PDB entry 5FQ8 | X-ray diffraction, 2.75 A resolution | chains D and Q of the 9 polymer chains in the assembly

[Chain D]
Molecule: Outer membrane protein OMP121
Organism: Bacteroides thetaiotaomicron
Reference sequence: Q8A5H5 (Q8A5H5_BACTN); numbering as in UniProt (aligned over 1-984)
Sequence (984 residues; each row starts with the number of its first residue):
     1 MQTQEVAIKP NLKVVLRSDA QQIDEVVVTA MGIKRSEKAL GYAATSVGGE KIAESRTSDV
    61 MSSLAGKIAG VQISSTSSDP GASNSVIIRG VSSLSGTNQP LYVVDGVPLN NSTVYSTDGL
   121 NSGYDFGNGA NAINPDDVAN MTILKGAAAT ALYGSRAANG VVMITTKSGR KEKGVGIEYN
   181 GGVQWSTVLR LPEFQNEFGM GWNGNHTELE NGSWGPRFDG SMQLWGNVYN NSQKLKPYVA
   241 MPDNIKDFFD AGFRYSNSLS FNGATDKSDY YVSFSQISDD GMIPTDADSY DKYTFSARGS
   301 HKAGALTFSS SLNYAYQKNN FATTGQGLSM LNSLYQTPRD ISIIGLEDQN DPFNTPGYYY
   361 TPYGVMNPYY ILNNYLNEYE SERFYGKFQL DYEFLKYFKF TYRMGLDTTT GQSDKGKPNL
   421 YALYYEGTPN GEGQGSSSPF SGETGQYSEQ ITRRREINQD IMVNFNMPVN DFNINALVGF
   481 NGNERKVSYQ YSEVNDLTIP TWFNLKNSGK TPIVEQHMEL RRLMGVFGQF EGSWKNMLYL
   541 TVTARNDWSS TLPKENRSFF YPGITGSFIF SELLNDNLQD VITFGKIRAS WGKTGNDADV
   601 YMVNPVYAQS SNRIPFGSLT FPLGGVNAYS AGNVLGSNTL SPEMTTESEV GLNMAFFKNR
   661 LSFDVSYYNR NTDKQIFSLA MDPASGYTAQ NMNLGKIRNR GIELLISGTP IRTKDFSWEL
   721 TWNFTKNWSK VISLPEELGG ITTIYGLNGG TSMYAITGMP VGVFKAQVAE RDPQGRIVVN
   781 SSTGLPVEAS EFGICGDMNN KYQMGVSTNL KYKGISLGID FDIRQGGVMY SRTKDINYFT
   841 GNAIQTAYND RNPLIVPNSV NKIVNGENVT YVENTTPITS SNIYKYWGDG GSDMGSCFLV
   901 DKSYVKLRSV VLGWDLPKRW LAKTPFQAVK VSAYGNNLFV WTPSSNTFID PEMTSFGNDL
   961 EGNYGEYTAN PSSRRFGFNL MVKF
Not modelled in the structure: 1-36, 575-579, 864-865
Metal / ion sites: Ca2+ site 1: Asp280, Gly281, Ile283, Thr285, Asp288; Mg2+: Ala631, Asn633 (shared with 1 residue of chain C); Ca2+ site 2 near Asp850 (its only coordinating residue here)
Small-molecule neighbours: 3-decanoyloxypropyl decanoate (KR0): Tyr402, Ile457, Gln459, Ile461, Phe480, Gly482, Asn483, Glu484
What the authors report for this chain:
  - binding site for Uncharacterised protein, bound peptide: Leu120

[Chain Q]
Molecule: Uncharacterised protein, bound peptide
Organism: Bacteroides thetaiotaomicron
Sequence (9 residues; numbered 1 to 9; the number before each row is that of its first residue):
     1 GGGGGGGGG

[Chain D / chain Q interface]
Pairs across the interface (19; chain D residue first):
  Leu120(D) with Gly2(Q); Gly3(Q)
  Trp202(D) with Gly9(Q)
  Glu210(D) with Gly9(Q)
  Asn211(D) with Gly8(Q), hydrogen bond (side chain-backbone); Gly9(Q)
  Gln326(D) with Gly3(Q), hydrogen bond (side chain-backbone); Gly4(Q); Gly5(Q), hydrogen bond (side chain-backbone)
  Tyr363(D) with Gly8(Q)
  Phe616(D) with Gly3(Q); Gly4(Q)
  Gly746(D) with Gly1(Q); Gly2(Q), hydrogen bond (backbone-backbone)
  Leu747(D) with Gly2(Q)
  Asn748(D) with Gly1(Q); Gly2(Q), hydrogen bond (backbone-backbone)
  Phe839(D) with Gly7(Q); Gly8(Q)
Other interface residues (no listed pair), chain D (12 interface residues in all): Tyr967

[In short]
12 residues of chain D face 8 of chain Q across their interface; the contacts include 5 hydrogen bonds. Polar
pairs include Asn211(D)-Gly8(Q), Gln326(D)-Gly3(Q) and Gln326(D)-Gly5(Q). Bound to chain D:
3-decanoyloxypropyl decanoate. Ala631(D) and Asn633(D) coordinate Mg2+. The paper reports a binding site for
Uncharacterised protein, bound peptide at Leu120(D).
Chain D is Outer membrane protein OMP121 and chain Q is Uncharacterised protein, bound peptide, both from
Bacteroides thetaiotaomicron; the structure, Crystal structure of the SusCD complex BT2261-2264 from
Bacteroides thetaiotaomicron, was determined by X-ray diffraction (same publication as 5FQ6, 5FQ7 and 5T4Y).
